PDB entry 8HRX | electron microscopy, 2.89 A resolution | chains A and B of the 4 polymer chains in the assembly

== Chain A ==
Protein: Sodium/bile acid cotransporter
From: Homo sapiens
UniProt: Q14973 (NTCP_HUMAN); residues 1-319 here = UniProt positions 1-319
Chain sequence (343 residues; each row starts with the number of its first residue):
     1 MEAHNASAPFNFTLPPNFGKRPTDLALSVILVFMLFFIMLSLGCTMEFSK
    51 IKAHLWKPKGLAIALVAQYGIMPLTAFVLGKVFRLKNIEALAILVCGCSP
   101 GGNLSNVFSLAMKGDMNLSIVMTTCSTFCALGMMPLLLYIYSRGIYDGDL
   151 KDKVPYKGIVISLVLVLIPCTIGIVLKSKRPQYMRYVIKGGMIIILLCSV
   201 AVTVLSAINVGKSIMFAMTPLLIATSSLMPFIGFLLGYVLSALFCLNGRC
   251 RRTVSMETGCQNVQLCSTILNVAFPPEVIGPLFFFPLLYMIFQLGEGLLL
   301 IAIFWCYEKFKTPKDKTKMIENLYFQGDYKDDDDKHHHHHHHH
Disordered / not traced: 1-10, 313-343
Sequence notes: expression tag (320-343)
Swiss-Prot annotation at these positions:
  - glycosylation (N-linked (GlcNAc...) asparagine): N5, N11
  - natural variant: R21 (R21C: Decreased function in taurocholate transport), M39 (M39T: Decreased function in taurocholate transport), S41 (S41L: Decreased function in taurocholate transport), A64 (A64T: Decreased function in taurocholate transport), P73 (P73T: Severely decreased function in taurocholate transport), I88 (I88T: In FHCA2), L138 (L138P: Loss of function in taurocholate transport), I159 (I159M: Decreased function in taurocholate transport), R180 (R180Q: Decreased function in taurocholate transport), G190 (G190E: Decreased function in taurocholate transport), S199 (S199R: In FHCA2), I223 (I223T: Decreased transport of taurocholate and cholate), 10 further natural variant entries in UniProt
  - mutagenesis: K20 (K20W: Disrupts interaction with HBV myristoylated pre-S1 peptide), L27 (L27W: Disrupts interaction with HBV myristoylated pre-S1 peptide. Abolishes pre-S1-mediated attactment to HBV and the transport of bile acid; when associated with W-31 ...), L31 (L31W: Abolishes pre-S1-mediated attactment to HBV and the transport of bile acid; when associated with W-27. Abolishes pre-S1-mediated attactment to HBV and the transport of bile acid ...), L35 (L35W: Abolishes pre-S1-mediated attactment to HBV and the transport of bile acid; when associated with W-31. Abolishes pre-S1-mediated attactment to HBV and the transport of bile acid ...), V202 (V202W: Disrupts interaction with HBV myristoylated pre-S1 peptide), Q261 (Q261A: Abolishes interaction with HBV myristoylated pre-S1 peptide), V263 (V263W: Disrupts interaction with HBV myristoylated pre-S1 peptide), Q264 (Q264A/W: Disrupts interaction with HBV myristoylated pre-S1 peptide, reduces bile acid transport and reduces HBV infection), T268 (T268W: Disrupts interaction with HBV myristoylated pre-S1 peptide, reduces bile acid transport and reduces HBV infection), V272 (V272W: Disrupts interaction with HBV myristoylated pre-S1 peptide, reduces bile acid transport and reduces HBV infection)

== Chain B ==
Protein: PreS1 protein (Fragment)
From: Hepatitis B virus
UniProt: Q6RXR5 (Q6RXR5_HBV); residue numbers follow UniProt; this construct covers 2-48
Chain sequence (55 residues; row label = number of the first residue in the row):
     2 GTNLSVPNPLGFFPDHQLDPAFKANSENPDWDLNPHKDNWPDANKVGDYK
    52 DDDDK
Disordered / not traced: 49-56
Sequence notes: expression tag (49-56)

== Chain A / chain B interface ==
Contacting residue pairs (82; chain A residue first):
  F18(A) - F14(B)  hydrophobic
  G19(A) - N26(B)  hydrogen bond (backbone-side chain)
  K20(A) - N26(B)
  K20(A) - S27(B)
  D24(A) - N26(B)
  L25(A) - F23(B)  hydrophobic
  L25(A) - N26(B)
  L27(A) - H17(B)
  S28(A) - D16(B)
  S28(A) - F23(B)
  S28(A) - N26(B)
  V29(A) - F23(B)  hydrophobic
  L31(A) - N9(B)
  L31(A) - L11(B)
  L31(A) - H17(B)
  V32(A) - Q18(B)
  L35(A) - N9(B)
  L35(A) - L11(B)  hydrophobic
  R84(A) - V47(B)
  L85(A) - V47(B)
  K86(A) - A44(B)
  K86(A) - N45(B)
  N87(A) - W41(B)
  N87(A) - D43(B)  hydrogen bond (side chain-backbone)
  N87(A) - A44(B)  hydrogen bond (backbone-backbone)
  N87(A) - K46(B)  hydrogen bond (backbone-backbone)
  N87(A) - G48(B)  hydrogen bond (side chain-backbone)
  I88(A) - W41(B)  hydrophobic
  I88(A) - A44(B)  hydrogen bond (backbone-backbone)
  I88(A) - N45(B)
  L91(A) - W41(B)  hydrophobic
  N103(A) - P10(B)
  Y146(A) - D39(B)
  Y146(A) - W41(B)
  D152(A) - G2(B)
  D152(A) - T3(B)  hydrogen bond (backbone-backbone)
  K153(A) - N4(B)  hydrogen bond (backbone-side chain)
  K153(A) - N35(B)
  P155(A) - N4(B)
  P155(A) - S6(B)
  G158(A) - S6(B)
  G158(A) - V7(B)
  G158(A) - P8(B)
  I159(A) - P8(B)
  I161(A) - V7(B)  hydrophobic
  S162(A) - V7(B)
  S162(A) - P8(B)
  S206(A) - F13(B)
  N262(A) - N9(B)
  N262(A) - P10(B)
  V263(A) - G12(B)
  Q264(A) - P8(B)
  Q264(A) - N9(B)
  Q264(A) - G12(B)  hydrogen bond (backbone-backbone)
  Q264(A) - F14(B)  hydrogen bond (side chain-backbone)
  Q264(A) - P15(B)  hydrogen bond (side chain-backbone)
  Q264(A) - H17(B)  hydrogen bond (side chain-backbone)
  L265(A) - P8(B)  hydrophobic
  S267(A) - F14(B)
  S267(A) - P15(B)
  T268(A) - N4(B)
  T268(A) - S6(B)
  N271(A) - W32(B)
  N271(A) - K38(B)
  V272(A) - T3(B)
  V272(A) - N4(B)
  V272(A) - W32(B)  hydrophobic
  V272(A) - D33(B)
  V272(A) - N35(B)  hydrogen bond (backbone-side chain)
  V272(A) - K38(B)  hydrogen bond (backbone-side chain)
  A273(A) - K38(B)
  A273(A) - D39(B)  hydrogen bond (backbone-backbone)
  F274(A) - K38(B)
  F274(A) - D39(B)
  F274(A) - W41(B)  hydrophobic
  P275(A) - D39(B)
  P275(A) - N40(B)
  V278(A) - N40(B)
  V278(A) - A44(B)  hydrophobic
  F283(A) - P15(B)
  P286(A) - F13(B)
  L287(A) - F13(B)
Other interface residues (no listed pair), chain A (54 interface residues in all): M34, I38, L104, G144, I145, V154, L165, V166, V210, I269, F284, M290
Other interface residues (no listed pair), chain B (35 interface residues in all): L19, E28, P30

== Overview ==
54 residues of chain A and 35 residues of chain B are in contact; the contacts include 15 hydrogen bonds.
Among the polar pairs are G19(A)-N26(B), N87(A)-D43(B) and N87(A)-G48(B). UniProt lists 10 mutagenesis sites
on chain A.
Chain A is Sodium/bile acid cotransporter (Homo sapiens) and chain B is PreS1 protein (Fragment) (Hepatitis B
virus); the structure, Cryo-EM structure of human NTCP-myr-preS1-YN9048Fab complex, was determined by electron
microscopy, deposited together with 8HRY.
